9CPB - chains 1K and JD of the 395 polymer chains in the assembly; structure by electron microscopy, 3.52 A resolution.

# Chain 1K
Name: Uncharacterized protein C1orf158 homolog
From: Bos taurus
Reference sequence: Q2TA11 (CA158_BOVIN); numbering as in UniProt (aligned over 1-196)
Chain sequence (196 residues; numbered 1 to 196; the number before each row is that of its first residue):
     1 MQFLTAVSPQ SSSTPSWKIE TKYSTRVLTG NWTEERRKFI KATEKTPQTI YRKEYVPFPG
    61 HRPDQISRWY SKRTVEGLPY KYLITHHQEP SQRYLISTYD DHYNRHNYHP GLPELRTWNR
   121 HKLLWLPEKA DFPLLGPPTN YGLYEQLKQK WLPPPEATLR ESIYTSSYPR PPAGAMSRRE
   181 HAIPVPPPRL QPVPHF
Unresolved in the structure: 1-37
Swiss-Prot annotation at these positions:
  - region: Thr46 to His61 (Mn 1), Ile96 to Tyr108 (Mn 2)

# Chain JD
Name: Tubulin beta-4B chain
From: Bos taurus
Reference sequence: Q3MHM5 (TBB4B_BOVIN); numbering as in UniProt (aligned over 1-445)
Chain sequence (445 residues; numbered 1 to 445; the number before each row is that of its first residue):
     1 MREIVHLQAG QCGNQIGAKF WEVISDEHGI DPTGTYHGDS DLQLERINVY YNEATGGKYV
    61 PRAVLVDLEP GTMDSVRSGP FGQIFRPDNF VFGQSGAGNN WAKGHYTEGA ELVDSVLDVV
   121 RKEAESCDCL QGFQLTHSLG GGTGSGMGTL LISKIREEYP DRIMNTFSVV PSPKVSDTVV
   181 EPYNATLSVH QLVENTDETY CIDNEALYDI CFRTLKLTTP TYGDLNHLVS ATMSGVTTCL
   241 RFPGQLNADL RKLAVNMVPF PRLHFFMPGF APLTSRGSQQ YRALTVPELT QQMFDAKNMM
   301 AACDPRHGRY LTVAAVFRGR MSMKEVDEQM LNVQNKNSSY FVEWIPNNVK TAVCDIPPRG
   361 LKMSATFIGN STAIQELFKR ISEQFTAMFR RKAFLHWYTG EGMDEMEFTE AESNMNDLVS
   421 EYQQYQDATA EEEGEFEEEA EEEVA
Unresolved in the structure: 428-445
Swiss-Prot annotation at these positions:
  - motif: Met1 to Ile4 (MREI motif)
  - binding site (GTP): Gln11, Glu69, Ser138, Gly142, Thr143, Gly144, Asn204, Asn226
  - binding site (Mg(2+)): Glu69
  - modified residue: Thr55 (Phosphothreonine), Lys58 (N6-acetyllysine), Ser172 (Phosphoserine), Glu438 (5-glutamyl polyglutamate)

# Interface between chain 1K and chain JD
Pairs across the interface (65; chain 1K residue first):
  Thr74(1K) - Thr221(JD)
  Val75(1K) - Thr221(JD)  hydrogen bond (backbone-side chain)
  Val75(1K) - Gly223(JD)  hydrogen bond (backbone-backbone)
  Glu76(1K) - Gly223(JD)
  Leu78(1K) - Pro80(JD)  hydrophobic
  Tyr80(1K) - Leu215(JD)
  Tyr80(1K) - Leu217(JD)
  Tyr80(1K) - Asp224(JD)
  Lys81(1K) - Lys19(JD)
  Lys81(1K) - Glu22(JD)
  Lys81(1K) - Asp26(JD)  salt bridge
  Lys81(1K) - His227(JD)
  Leu83(1K) - Arg276(JD)  hydrogen bond (backbone-side chain)
  Ile84(1K) - Leu215(JD)  hydrophobic
  Ile84(1K) - Asp224(JD)
  Ile84(1K) - His227(JD)
  Ile84(1K) - Leu228(JD)  hydrophobic
  Thr85(1K) - His227(JD)  hydrogen bond
  Thr85(1K) - Leu361(JD)
  His86(1K) - Arg276(JD)  hydrogen bond (backbone-side chain)
  His86(1K) - Gln279(JD)
  His86(1K) - Gly360(JD)
  His87(1K) - Pro272(JD)  hydrogen bond (side chain-backbone)
  His87(1K) - Thr274(JD)
  His87(1K) - Gln279(JD)
  His87(1K) - Gly360(JD)  hydrogen bond (backbone-backbone)
  His87(1K) - Leu361(JD)
  Gln88(1K) - Gln279(JD)  hydrogen bond (backbone-side chain)
  Gln88(1K) - Arg282(JD)  hydrogen bond (side chain-backbone)
  Gln88(1K) - Lys362(JD)
  Glu89(1K) - Gln280(JD)  hydrogen bond
  Gln92(1K) - Asp39(JD)
  Arg93(1K) - Asp39(JD)  salt bridge
  Tyr94(1K) - Lys362(JD)
  Leu95(1K) - Asp39(JD)
  Leu95(1K) - Ser40(JD)
  Leu95(1K) - Ile356(JD)  hydrophobic
  Leu95(1K) - Arg359(JD)
  Ile96(1K) - Arg320(JD)
  Ile96(1K) - Asp355(JD)
  Ile96(1K) - Ile356(JD)
  Ser97(1K) - Leu42(JD)
  Ser97(1K) - Arg320(JD)
  Ser97(1K) - Asp355(JD)
  Thr98(1K) - Gln245(JD)
  Thr98(1K) - Arg320(JD)
  Thr98(1K) - Asp355(JD)
  Asp101(1K) - Arg320(JD)  salt bridge
  His102(1K) - Arg320(JD)  hydrogen bond
  Pro138(1K) - Asp39(JD)
  Pro138(1K) - Ser40(JD)
  Thr139(1K) - Ser40(JD)
  Thr139(1K) - Asp41(JD)  hydrogen bond (backbone-backbone)
  Thr139(1K) - Leu42(JD)
  Tyr141(1K) - Asp41(JD)
  Tyr141(1K) - Glu45(JD)  hydrogen bond
  Leu143(1K) - Asp41(JD)
  Leu143(1K) - Leu44(JD)  hydrophobic
  Tyr144(1K) - Tyr36(JD)
  Leu147(1K) - Leu44(JD)  hydrophobic
  Trp151(1K) - Tyr36(JD)  hydrophobic
  Trp151(1K) - Leu44(JD)  hydrophobic
  Trp151(1K) - Glu53(JD)  hydrogen bond
  Trp151(1K) - Gly56(JD)
  Trp151(1K) - Tyr59(JD)
Interface residues without a listed pair, chain 1K (32 interface residues in all): Gly77, Pro133, Asn140
Interface residues without a listed pair, chain JD (43 interface residues in all): Gln43, Gly57, Thr219, Tyr222, Ala231, Gly244, Phe270, Leu273

# Overview
32 residues of chain 1K and 43 residues of chain JD are in contact, with 14 hydrogen bonds and 3 salt bridges.
Polar contacts include Lys81(1K)-Asp26(JD), Arg93(1K)-Asp39(JD) and Asp101(1K)-Arg320(JD). UniProt lists 8
GTP-binding residues and Mg2+-binding residue Glu69(JD) on chain JD.
Chain 1K is Uncharacterized protein C1orf158 homolog and chain JD is Tubulin beta-4B chain, both from Bos
taurus; the structure, Atomic model of bovine Fallopian tube cilia doublet microtubule (48-nm periodicity),
was determined by electron microscopy, deposited together with 9CPC.
